9HH6 - chains A and B; structure by X-ray diffraction, 2.00 A resolution.

Chain A:
Name: ORF1ab polyprotein
Organism: Severe acute respiratory syndrome coronavirus 2
Reference sequence: A0A8B6RHF8 (A0A8B6RHF8_SARS2); residues 2-346 here correspond to UniProt positions 6453-6797 (UniProt number = residue number + 6451)
Chain sequence (347 residues; numbered 0 to 346; the number before each row is that of its first residue; numbering starts at 0):
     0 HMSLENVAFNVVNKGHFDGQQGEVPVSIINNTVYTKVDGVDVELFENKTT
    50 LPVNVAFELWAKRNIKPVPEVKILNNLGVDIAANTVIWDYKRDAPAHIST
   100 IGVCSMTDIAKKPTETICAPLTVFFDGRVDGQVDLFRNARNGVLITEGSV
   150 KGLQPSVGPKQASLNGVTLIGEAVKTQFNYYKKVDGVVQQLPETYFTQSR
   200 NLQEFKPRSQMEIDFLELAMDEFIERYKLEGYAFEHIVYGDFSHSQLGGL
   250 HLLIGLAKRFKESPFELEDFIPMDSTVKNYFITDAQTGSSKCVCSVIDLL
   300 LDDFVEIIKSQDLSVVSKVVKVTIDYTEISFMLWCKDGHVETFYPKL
Construct notes: expression tag (0-1)
Small-molecule neighbours: A1IUV (6-[2-(dimethylamino)ethylamino]-3-oxidanyl-indeno[2,1-c]quinolin-7-one): Phe204, Lys205, Pro206, Ile212, Leu215, Glu216, Lys260
What the authors report for this chain:
  - binding site for A1IUV: Phe204, Lys205, Pro206, Ile212, Leu215, Glu216, Lys260

Chain B:
Name: ORF1ab polyprotein
Organism: Severe acute respiratory syndrome coronavirus 2
Reference sequence: A0A8B1JY75 (A0A8B1JY75_SARS2); residues 2-344 here correspond to UniProt positions 6453-6795 (UniProt number = residue number + 6451)
Chain sequence (345 residues; each row starts with the number of its first residue; numbering starts at 0):
     0 HMSLENVAFNVVNKGHFDGQQGEVPVSIINNTVYTKVDGVDVELFENKTT
    50 LPVNVAFELWAKRNIKPVPEVKILNNLGVDIAANTVIWDYKRDAPAHIST
   100 IGVCSMTDIAKKPTETICAPLTVFFDGRVDGQVDLFRNARNGVLITEGSV
   150 KGLQPSVGPKQASLNGVTLIGEAVKTQFNYYKKVDGVVQQLPETYFTQSR
   200 NLQEFKPRSQMEIDFLELAMDEFIERYKLEGYAFEHIVYGDFSHSQLGGL
   250 HLLIGLAKRFKESPFELEDFIPMDSTVKNYFITDAQTGSSKCVCSVIDLL
   300 LDDFVEIIKSQDLSVVSKVVKVTIDYTEISFMLWCKDGHVETFYP
Construct notes: expression tag (0-1)
Small-molecule neighbours: A1IUV (6-[2-(dimethylamino)ethylamino]-3-oxidanyl-indeno[2,1-c]quinolin-7-one): Phe204, Lys205, Pro206, Ile212, Leu215, Glu216, Lys260

Interface between chain A and chain B:
Pairs across the interface (3; chain A residue first):
  Ile116(A) - Pro119(B)  hydrophobic
  Pro119(A) - Pro119(B)  hydrophobic
  Leu120(A) - Ile116(B)  hydrophobic
Interface residues without a listed pair, chain A (4 interface residues in all): Thr115
Interface residues without a listed pair, chain B (4 interface residues in all): Thr115, Leu120

Summary:
The chain A/chain B interface involves 4 residues from each chain. Ligands of chain A: compound A1IUV. Bound
to chain B: compound A1IUV. From the paper: a binding site for A1IUV at Phe204(A), Lys205(A) and Pro206(A)
among others.
Here chain A is ORF1ab polyprotein and chain B is ORF1ab polyprotein, both from Severe acute respiratory
syndrome coronavirus 2. Entry 9HH6 (Crystal Structure of Nsp15 Endoribonuclease from SARS CoV-2 in Complex
with TAS-103) was determined by X-ray diffraction, deposited together with 9HH5.
